8CA7 - chains A and J of the 9 polymer chains in the assembly; structure by electron microscopy, 2.06 A resolution.

# Chain A
Molecule: 16S rRNA
Organism: Escherichia coli BW25113
Sequence (1540 nucleotides; row label = number of the first residue in the row; note: 633 numbers in that range are skipped by the numbering (no residue carries them; nothing is unmodelled there); a row labelled like 889A-889Z holds insertion residues (889A, then the next letters in order)):
     1 AAAUUGAAGA GUUUGAUC
   623 AUGGCUCAGA UUGAACGCUG GCGGCAGGCC UAACACAUGC AAGUCGAACG GUAACAGGAA
   683 GAAGCUUGCU UCUUUGCUGA CGAGUGGCGG ACGGGUGAGU AAUGUCUGGG AAACUGCCUG
   743 AUGGAGGGGG AUAACUACUG GAAACGGUAG CUAAUACCGC AUAACGUCGC AAGACCAAAG
   803 AGGGGGACCU UCGGGCCUCU UGCCAUCGGA UGUGCCCAGA UGGGAUUAGC UAGUAGGUGG
   863 GGUAACGGCU CACCUAGGCG ACGAUCC
889A-889Z CUAGCUGGUCUGAGAGGAUGACCAGC
890A-890Z CACACUGGAACUGAGACACGGUCCAG
891A-891Z ACUCCUACGGGAGGCAGCAGUGGGGA
892A-892Z AUAUUGCACAAUGGGCGCAAGCCUGA
893A-893Z UGCAGCCAUGCCGCGUGUAUGAAGAA
894A-894Z GGCCUUCGGGUUGUAAAGUACUUUCA
895A-895Z GCGGGGAGGAAGGGAGUAAAGUUAAU
896A-896Z ACCUUUGCUCAUUGACGUUACCCGCA
897A-897Z GAAGAAGCACCGGCUAACUCCGUGCC
898A-898Z AGCAGCCGCGGUAAUACGGAGGGUGC
899A-899Z AAGCGUUAAUCGGAAUUACUGGGCGU
900A-900Z AAAGCGCACGCAGGCGGUUUGUUAAG
901A-901Z UCAGAUGUGAAAUCCCCGGGCUCAAC
902A-902Z CUGGGAACUGCAUCUGAUACUGGCAA
903A-903Z GCUUGAGUCUCGUAGAGGGGGGUAGA
904A-904Z AUUCCAGGUGUAGCGGUGAAAUGCGU
905A-905Z AGAGAUCUGGAGGAAUACCGGUGGCG
906A-906Z AAGGCGGCCCCCUGGACGAAGACUGA
907A-907Z CGCUCAGGUGCGAAAGCGUGGGGAGC
908A-908Z AAACAGGAUUAGAUACCCUGGUAGUC
909A-909Z CACGCCGUAAACGAUGUCGACUUGGA
910A-910Z GGUUGUGCCCUUGAGGCGUGGCUUCC
911A-911Z GGAGCUAACGCGUUAAGUCGACCGCC
912A-912Z UGGGGAGUACGGCCGCAAGGUUAAAA
913A-913I CUCAAAUGA
   919 AUUGACGGGG GCCCGCACAA GCGGUGGAGC AUGUGGUUUA AUUCGAUGXA ACGCGAAGAA
   979 CCUUACCUGG UCUUGACAUC CACGGAAGUU UUCAGAGAUG AGAAUGUGCC UUCGGGAACC
  1039 GUGAGACAGG UGCUGCAUGG CUGUCGUCAG CUCGUGUUGU GAAAUGUUGG GUUAAGUCCC
  1099 GCAACGAGCG CAACCCUUAU CCUUUGUUGC CAGCGGUCCG GCCGGGAACU CAAAGGAGAC
  1159 UGCCAGUGAU AAACUGGAGG AAGGUGGGGA UGACGUCAAG UCAUCAUGGC CCUUACGACC
  1219 AGGGCUACAC ACGUGCUACA AUGGCGCAUA CAAAGAGAAG CGACCUCGCG AGAGCAAGCG
  1279 GACCUCAUAA AGUGCGUCGU AGUCCGGAUU GGAGUCUGCA ACUCGACUCC AUGAAGUCGG
  1339 AAUCGCUAGU AAUCGUGGAU CAGAAUGCCA CGGUGAAUAC GUUCCCGGGC CUUGUACACA
  1399 CCGCCCGUCA CACCAUGGGA GUGGGUUGCA AAAGAAGUAG GUAGCUUAAC CUUCGGGAGG
  1459 GCGCUUACCA CUUUGUGAUU CAUGACUGGG GUGAAGUCGU AACAAGGUAA CCGUAGGGGA
  1519 ACCUGCGGUU GGAUCACCUC CU
Unresolved in the structure: 1-13, 623-885, 889A-889Z, 890A-890Z, 891A-891Z, 892A-892Z, 893A-893Z, 894A-894Z, 895A-895Z, 896A-896Z, 897A-897Z, 898A-898Z, 899A-899Z, 900A-900Z, 901A-901Z, 902A-902Z, 903A-903Z, 904A-904Z, 905A-905Z, 906A-906Z, 907A-907Z, 908A-908Z, 909A-909Z, 910A-910Z, 911A-911Z, 912A-912Z, 913A-913I, 1168, 1403-1500, 1506-1529, 1535-1540
Modified residues: 2MG (2N-methylguanosine-5'-monophosphate) at position 966, 5MC (5-methylcytidine-5'-monophosphate) at position 967, 2MG (2N-methylguanosine-5'-monophosphate) at position 1207, 4OC (4n,o2'-methylcytidine-5'-monophosphate) at position 1402
Metal / ion sites: K+ site 1: G925, G927, U1390, U1391; Mg2+ site 1 near C934 (its only coordinating residue here); Mg2+ site 2 near A937 (its only coordinating residue here); K+ site 2: U943, G944, G1233; Mg2+ site 3: G944, G945; Mg2+ site 4: A964, U1199; K+ site 3: U965, A1197, G1198; Mg2+ site 5: 2MG_966 (together with Omadacycline); K+ site 4: G971, G1233, U1364; Mg2+ site 6 near C972 (its only coordinating residue here); Mg2+ site 7: C979, C980, U981, G1222; K+ site 5 near C979 (its only coordinating residue here); 14 more Mg2+ sites not listed; 9 more K+ sites not listed
Residues lining bound ligands:
  - spectinomycin (SCM): C1063, G1064, C1066, G1068, C1069, A1191, C1192, G1193, U1194, G1386, G1387, C1388
  - Omadacycline (U3B): U965, 2MG_966, U1052, G1053, C1054, C1195, A1196, A1197, G1198
What the authors report for this chain:
  - binding site for spectinomycin: C1063, C1066
  - Mg2+ coordination: 2MG_966

# Chain J
Molecule: Small ribosomal subunit protein uS10
Organism: Escherichia coli BW25113
Reference sequence: P0A7R5 (RS10_ECOLI); residue numbers follow UniProt; this construct covers 1-103
Sequence (103 residues; row label = number of the first residue in the row):
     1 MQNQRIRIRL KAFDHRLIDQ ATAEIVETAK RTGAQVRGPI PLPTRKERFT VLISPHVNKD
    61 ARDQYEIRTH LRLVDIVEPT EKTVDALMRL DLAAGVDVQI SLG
Unresolved in the structure: 1-4, 78-91, 102-103

# How chain A and chain J interact
Pairs across the interface (76):
  G963(A) - His56(J)  hydrogen bond to the base
  G963(A) - Val57(J)  base contact
  A964(A) - His56(J)  sugar contact
  A964(A) - Val57(J)  sugar contact
  A969(A) - Asn58(J)  phosphate contact
  C972(A) - Val57(J)  base contact
  C972(A) - Asn58(J)  sugar contact
  C972(A) - Lys59(J)  salt bridge to the phosphate
  G973(A) - Leu52(J)  sugar contact
  G973(A) - Pro55(J)  hydrogen bond to the sugar
  G973(A) - His56(J)  hydrogen bond to the base
  G973(A) - Val57(J)  hydrogen bond to the sugar
  G973(A) - Lys59(J)  salt bridge to the phosphate
  A975(A) - Lys59(J)  salt bridge to the phosphate
  A975(A) - Arg62(J)  hydrogen bond to the base
  G1058(A) - Pro55(J)  base contact
  C1059(A) - Ile53(J)  hydrogen bond to the sugar
  C1059(A) - Pro55(J)  base contact
  U1060(A) - Ile53(J)  sugar contact
  U1060(A) - Ser54(J)  hydrogen bond to the sugar
  U1060(A) - Asn58(J)  hydrogen bond to the sugar
  U1060(A) - Ala61(J)  phosphate contact
  G1061(A) - Asn58(J)  sugar contact
  G1061(A) - Ala61(J)  phosphate contact
  C1114(A) - Arg68(J)  hydrogen bond to the phosphate
  U1115(A) - Lys46(J)  sugar contact
  U1115(A) - Arg68(J)  salt bridge to the phosphate
  U1123(A) - Gly38(J)  hydrogen bond to the sugar
  U1123(A) - Pro39(J)  hydrogen bond to the sugar
  U1123(A) - Pro41(J)  base contact
  G1124(A) - Gly38(J)  hydrogen bond to the phosphate
  G1124(A) - Ile40(J)  sugar contact
  U1125(A) - Arg7(J)  hydrogen bond to the phosphate
  U1125(A) - Arg37(J)  salt bridge to the phosphate
  U1125(A) - Ile40(J)  sugar contact
  U1125(A) - Leu42(J)  base contact
  U1125(A) - Leu73(J)  sugar contact
  U1125(A) - Asp75(J)  sugar contact
  U1126(A) - Arg7(J)  salt bridge to the phosphate
  U1126(A) - Arg9(J)  hydrogen bond to the base
  U1126(A) - Leu73(J)  base contact
  A1150(A) - Pro41(J)  hydrogen bond to the sugar
  A1150(A) - Leu42(J)  hydrogen bond to the sugar
  A1150(A) - Pro43(J)  sugar contact
  A1151(A) - Pro41(J)  sugar contact
  A1151(A) - Leu42(J)  sugar contact
  A1151(A) - Pro43(J)  phosphate contact
  A1151(A) - Thr44(J)  hydrogen bond to the phosphate
  A1151(A) - Arg72(J)  phosphate contact
  A1152(A) - His15(J)  hydrogen bond to the phosphate
  A1152(A) - Asp19(J)  hydrogen bond to the sugar
  A1152(A) - Thr44(J)  phosphate contact
  A1152(A) - His70(J)  salt bridge to the phosphate
  A1152(A) - Arg72(J)  salt bridge to the phosphate
  G1153(A) - His15(J)  salt bridge to the phosphate
  G1198(A) - Ser54(J)  base contact
  G1198(A) - Pro55(J)  base contact
  G1198(A) - His56(J)  hydrogen bond to the sugar
  U1199(A) - Pro55(J)  base contact
  U1199(A) - His56(J)  sugar contact
  U1202(A) - Pro55(J)  base contact
  A1254(A) - Arg45(J)  salt bridge to the phosphate
  A1254(A) - Glu47(J)  phosphate contact
  G1255(A) - Arg45(J)  salt bridge to the phosphate
  G1279(A) - Arg9(J)  salt bridge to the phosphate
  G1279(A) - Lys11(J)  salt bridge to the phosphate
  A1280(A) - Arg9(J)  salt bridge to the phosphate
  A1280(A) - Leu42(J)  phosphate contact
  A1280(A) - Pro43(J)  sugar contact
  A1280(A) - Leu71(J)  phosphate contact
  C1366(A) - Lys59(J)  sugar contact
  C1366(A) - Arg62(J)  hydrogen bond to the sugar
  C1367(A) - Thr50(J)  hydrogen bond to the sugar
  C1367(A) - Arg62(J)  salt bridge to the phosphate
  C1367(A) - Gln64(J)  phosphate contact
  A1368(A) - Gln64(J)  phosphate contact
Other interface residues (no listed pair), chain A (35 interface residues in all): A974, U1189, G1253, G1278, C1281
Other interface residues (no listed pair), chain J (37 interface residues in all): Asp63, Glu66, Gln99

# Summary
Chain A and chain J form an interface of 35 and 37 residues respectively, with 22 hydrogen bonds and 15 salt
bridges. Among the polar pairs are G963(A)-His56(J), G973(A)-His56(J) and A975(A)-Arg62(J). Chain A binds
Omadacycline and spectinomycin. The paper reports a binding site for spectinomycin at C1063(A) and C1066(A);
Mg2+ coordination by 2MG_966(A).
Here chain A is 16S rRNA and chain J is Small ribosomal subunit protein uS10, both from Escherichia coli
BW25113. Entry 8CA7 (Omadacycline and spectinomycin bound to the 30S ribosomal subunit head) was determined by
electron microscopy, deposited together with 8CAI, 8CEP, 8CF1, 8CF8, 8CGI, 8CGJ, 8CGR and 8CGU.
